2RDG - chain A; structure by X-ray diffraction, 1.60 A resolution.

# Chain A
Protein: Superantigen-like protein 11
Organism: Staphylococcus aureus
Reference sequence: A8E1U5 (A8E1U5_STAAU); residue numbers follow UniProt; this construct covers 1-196
Sequence (196 residues; each row starts with the number of its first residue):
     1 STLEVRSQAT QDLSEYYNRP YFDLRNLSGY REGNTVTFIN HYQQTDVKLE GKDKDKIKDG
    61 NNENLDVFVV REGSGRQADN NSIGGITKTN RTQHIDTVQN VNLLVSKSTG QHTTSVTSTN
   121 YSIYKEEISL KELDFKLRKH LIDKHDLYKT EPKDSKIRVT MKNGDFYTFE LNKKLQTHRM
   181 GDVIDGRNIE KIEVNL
Unresolved in the structure: 1-4
Ion coordination: K+ site 1: Gln11 (together with citric acid); K+ site 2: Gln99, Asn100; K+ site 3: Ser108, Gly110
Reported in the primary citation:
  - binding site for N-acetyl-alpha-neuraminic acid: Arg158, Asp165 to Asp182
  - binding site for beta-D-galactopyranose: Glu170, Gln176
  - binding site for 2-acetamido-2-deoxy-alpha-D-glucopyranose: His178
  - mutagenesis - T168P: unchanged stability
  - self-association interface (contacts with another copy of this molecule): His112 to Ser118

# Overview
Gln99 and Asn100 coordinate K+ site 2. Ser108 and Gly110 coordinate K+ site 3. From the paper: a binding site
for N-acetyl-alpha-neuraminic acid at Arg158 and Asp165; T168P leaves stability unchanged.
Chain A is Superantigen-like protein 11 (Staphylococcus aureus); the structure, Crystal structure of
Staphylococcal Superantigen-Like protein 11 in complex with Sialyl Lewis X, was determined by X-ray
diffraction together with 2RDH from the same study.
